PDB entry 9D3I | electron microscopy, 3.11 A resolution | chains C and D of the 10 polymer chains in the assembly

[Chain C]
Protein: Proteasome subunit alpha type-3
From: Saccharomyces cerevisiae
UniProtKB: P23638 (PSA3_YEAST); residues 1-258 here = UniProt positions 1-258
Chain sequence (258 residues; row label = number of the first residue in the row):
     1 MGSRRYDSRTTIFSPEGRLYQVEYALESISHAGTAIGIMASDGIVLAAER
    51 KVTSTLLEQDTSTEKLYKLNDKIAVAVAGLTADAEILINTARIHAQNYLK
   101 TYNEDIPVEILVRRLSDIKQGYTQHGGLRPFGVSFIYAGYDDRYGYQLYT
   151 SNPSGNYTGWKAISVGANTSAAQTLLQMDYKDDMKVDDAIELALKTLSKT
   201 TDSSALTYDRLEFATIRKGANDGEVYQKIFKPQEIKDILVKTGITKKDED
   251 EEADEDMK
Disordered / not traced: 1-12, 246-258
UniProt features mapped onto this chain:
  - cross-link (Glycyl lysine isopeptide (Lys-Gly)): Lys-100 (interchain with G-Cter in ubiquitin), Lys-199 (interchain with G-Cter in ubiquitin), Lys-231 (interchain with G-Cter in ubiquitin)

[Chain D]
Protein: Proteasome subunit alpha type-4
From: Saccharomyces cerevisiae
UniProtKB: P40303 (PSA4_YEAST); numbering as in UniProt (aligned over 1-254)
Chain sequence (254 residues; numbered 1 to 254; the number before each row is that of its first residue):
     1 MSGYDRALSIFSPDGHIFQVEYALEAVKRGTCAVGVKGKNCVVLGCERRS
    51 TLKLQDTRITPSKVSKIDSHVVLSFSGLNADSRILIEKARVEAQSHRLTL
   101 EDPVTVEYLTRYVAGVQQRYTQSGGVRPFGVSTLIAGFDPRDDEPKLYQT
   151 EPSGIYSSWSAQTIGRNSKTVREFLEKNYDRKEPPATVEECVKLTVRSLL
   201 EVVQTGAKNIEITVVKPDSDIVALSSEEINQYVTQIEQEKQEQQEQDKKK
   251 KSNH
Disordered / not traced: 1-15, 248-254
UniProt features mapped onto this chain:
  - modified residue: Thr-60 (Phosphothreonine)

[Chain C / chain D interface]
Contacting residue pairs (46):
  Ser-14(C) / Phe-18(D)
  Ser-14(C) / Gln-19(D)
  Pro-15(C) / Phe-18(D)
  Pro-15(C) / Gln-19(D)
  Pro-15(C) / Tyr-22(D)
  Pro-15(C) / Arg-127(D)
  Glu-16(C) / Tyr-22(D)
  Gly-17(C) / Glu-25(D)
  Gly-17(C) / Ala-26(D)
  Gly-17(C) / Arg-29(D)  hydrogen bond (backbone-side chain)
  Arg-18(C) / Arg-29(D)
  Leu-19(C) / Arg-127(D)
  Arg-113(C) / Arg-83(D)
  Ser-116(C) / Arg-83(D)  hydrogen bond (backbone-side chain)
  Asp-117(C) / Arg-83(D)  salt bridge
  Asp-117(C) / Ile-84(D)
  Gln-120(C) / Ala-80(D)
  Gln-120(C) / Asp-81(D)  hydrogen bond
  Gln-120(C) / Ile-84(D)
  Thr-123(C) / Arg-127(D)  hydrogen bond (backbone-side chain)
  Gln-124(C) / Tyr-120(D)
  Gln-124(C) / Val-126(D)
  Gln-124(C) / Arg-127(D)  hydrogen bond (side chain-backbone)
  Gln-124(C) / Phe-129(D)
  His-125(C) / Gly-125(D)
  His-125(C) / Val-126(D)
  Gly-126(C) / Gly-125(D)  hydrogen bond (backbone-backbone)
  Tyr-144(C) / Arg-58(D)  hydrogen bond (backbone-side chain)
  Tyr-144(C) / Ile-59(D)
  Tyr-146(C) / Arg-58(D)  hydrogen bond (backbone-side chain)
  Tyr-149(C) / Ile-59(D)
  Ser-154(C) / Ala-80(D)
  Gly-155(C) / Ala-80(D)
  Gly-155(C) / Arg-83(D)  hydrogen bond (backbone-side chain)
  Gly-159(C) / Gln-55(D)
  Gly-159(C) / Asp-56(D)  hydrogen bond (backbone-backbone)
  Trp-160(C) / Leu-52(D)  hydrophobic
  Trp-160(C) / Leu-54(D)
  Trp-160(C) / Asp-56(D)
  Lys-161(C) / Leu-54(D)  hydrogen bond (backbone-backbone)
  Lys-161(C) / Gln-55(D)
  Ala-162(C) / Leu-54(D)
  Leu-176(C) / Leu-54(D)  hydrophobic
  Gln-177(C) / Lys-53(D)
  Gln-177(C) / Leu-54(D)
  Tyr-180(C) / Leu-54(D)  hydrophobic
Interface residues without a listed pair, chain C (33 interface residues in all): Phe-13, Met-39, Gln-147, Asn-156, Tyr-157, Thr-158, Gln-173
Interface residues without a listed pair, chain D (23 interface residues in all): Pro-128

[In short]
33 residues of chain C face 23 of chain D across their interface, with 11 hydrogen bonds and 1 salt bridge.
Polar contacts include Asp-117(C)/Arg-83(D), Gly-17(C)/Arg-29(D) and Ser-116(C)/Arg-83(D).
Chain C is Proteasome subunit alpha type-3 and chain D is Proteasome subunit alpha type-4, both from
Saccharomyces cerevisiae; the structure, Proteasome core particle assembly intermediate 5-alpha/4-beta/Ump1
purified from Saccharomyces cerevisiae, was determined by electron microscopy.
